PDB entry 2XYI | X-ray diffraction, 1.75 A resolution | chains A and B

[Chain A]
Molecule: Probable histone-binding protein CAF1
Source organism: Drosophila melanogaster
UniProtKB: Q24572 (CAF1_DROME); residue numbers follow UniProt; this construct covers 1-430
Sequence (430 residues; each row starts with the number of its first residue):
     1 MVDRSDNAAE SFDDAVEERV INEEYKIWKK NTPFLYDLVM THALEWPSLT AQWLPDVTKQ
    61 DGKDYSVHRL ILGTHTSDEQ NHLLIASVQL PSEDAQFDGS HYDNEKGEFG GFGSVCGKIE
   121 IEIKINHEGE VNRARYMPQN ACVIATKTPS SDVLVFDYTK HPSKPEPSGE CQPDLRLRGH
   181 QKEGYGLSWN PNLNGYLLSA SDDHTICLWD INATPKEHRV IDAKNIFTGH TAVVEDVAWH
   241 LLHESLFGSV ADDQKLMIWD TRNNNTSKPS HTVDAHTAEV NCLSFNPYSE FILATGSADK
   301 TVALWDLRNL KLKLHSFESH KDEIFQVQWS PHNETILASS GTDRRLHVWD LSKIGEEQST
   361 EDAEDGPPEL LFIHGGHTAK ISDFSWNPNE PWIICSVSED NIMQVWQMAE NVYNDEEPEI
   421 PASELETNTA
Unresolved in the structure: 1-10, 92-117, 416-430
Curated features (UniProtKB/Swiss-Prot):
  - modified residue (Phosphoserine): Ser11, Ser100
Reported in the primary citation:
  - mutagenesis - D322N/E323K (11-fold): decreased binding to H31-28
  - mutagenesis - E235Q/D252K/E279Q, E235Q/D252K/E279Q/D322N/E323K: abolished binding to H3 peptide
  - mutagenesis - L35S/F372S/I373S, D362A/D365A: unchanged binding to H3 tail
  - mutagenesis - E235Q/D252K/E279Q, D322N/E323K: unchanged binding to Histone H4 (chain B)
  - mutagenesis - E235Q/D252K/E279Q, D362A/D365A: decreased binding to H3/H4 dimers
  - mutagenesis - L35S/F372S/I373S, D362A/D365A: abolished binding to Su(z)12-1
  - mutagenesis - L35S/F372S/I373S (KD = 15.4 mum): decreased binding to Histone H4 (chain B)

[Chain B]
Molecule: Histone H4
UniProtKB: P84040 (H4_DROME); residues 26-45 here correspond to UniProt positions 27-46 (UniProt number = residue number + 1)
Sequence (20 residues; each row starts with the number of its first residue):
    26 IQGITKPAIR RLARRGGVKR
Unresolved in the structure: 26-29, 44-45
Curated features (UniProtKB/Swiss-Prot):
  - modified residue: Lys31 (N6-succinyllysine)

[How chain A and chain B interact]
Residue-residue contacts - 34 pairs, chain A then chain B:
  Glu24(A) with Val43(B)
  Ile27(A) with Gly42(B); Val43(B), hydrophobic
  Trp28(A) with Gly41(B); Gly42(B)
  Asn31(A) with Leu37(B); Gly42(B), hydrogen bond (side chain-backbone)
  Phe34(A) with Ile34(B); Leu37(B), hydrophobic
  Leu35(A) with Ile34(B); Ala38(B); Gly42(B)
  Arg345(A) with Arg40(B), hydrogen bond (side chain-backbone); Gly41(B)
  Gln358(A) with Arg39(B), hydrogen bond
  Asp362(A) with Arg36(B), salt bridge; Arg39(B), hydrogen bond (backbone-side chain)
  Asp365(A) with Arg36(B); Arg39(B); Arg40(B), salt bridge
  Gly366(A) with Arg39(B), hydrogen bond (backbone-side chain)
  Pro367(A) with Arg39(B), hydrogen bond (backbone-side chain)
  Leu370(A) with Arg39(B), hydrogen bond (backbone-side chain)
  Leu371(A) with Ala38(B); Arg39(B)
  Phe372(A) with Ala38(B)
  Ile373(A) with Ala38(B), hydrogen bond (backbone-backbone); Arg39(B); Gly41(B)
  Asn411(A) with Lys31(B)
  Val412(A) with Ala38(B), hydrophobic
  Asn414(A) with Lys31(B)
  Asp415(A) with Lys31(B), salt bridge; Arg35(B)
Interface residues without a listed pair, chain A (22 interface residues in all): Pro368, Gly375
Interface features reported in the paper:
  - specific contacts: Gln358(A)-Arg39(B) (hydrogen bond), Asp362(A)-Arg39(B) (backbone contact), Asp362(A)-Arg36(B) (hydrogen bond), Asp365(A)-Arg39(B) (water-mediated contact), Asp365(A)-Arg40(B) (hydrogen bond), Gly366(A)-Arg39(B) (backbone contact)
  - interface residues, chain A: Leu35(A), Phe372(A), Ile373(A)

[Overview]
The interface between chain A and chain B involves 22 residues on one side and 11 on the other; the contacts
include 8 hydrogen bonds and 3 salt bridges. Polar pairs include Asp362(A)-Arg36(B), Asp365(A)-Arg40(B) and
Asp415(A)-Lys31(B). The paper describes hydrogen bonds between Gln358(A) and Arg39(B), Asp362(A) and Arg36(B)
and Asp365(A) and Arg40(B); backbone contacts between Asp362(A) and Arg39(B) and Gly366(A) and Arg39(B); a
water-mediated contact between Asp365(A) and Arg39(B). The paper reports that E235Q/D252K/E279Q and
E235Q/D252K/E279Q/D322N/E323K of chain A abolish binding to H3 peptide; interface residues Leu35(A), Phe372(A)
and Ile373(A); 5 substitutions were tested in all.
Chain A is Probable histone-binding protein CAF1 (Drosophila melanogaster) and chain B is Histone H4; the
structure, Crystal Structure of Nurf55 in complex with a H4 peptide, was determined by X-ray diffraction.
